1XMO - chains A and I of the 23 polymer chains in the assembly; structure by X-ray diffraction, 3.25 A resolution.

# Chain A
Molecule: 16S ribosomal RNA
Organism: Thermus thermophilus
Sequence (1522 nucleotides; numbered 0 to 1544 plus 19 insertion-coded residues; 42 numbers in that range are skipped by the numbering (no residue carries them; nothing is unmodelled there); the number before each row is that of its first residue; a row labelled like 190A-190L holds insertion residues (190A, then the next letters in order); numbering starts at 0):
     0 UUUGUUGGAGAGUUUGAUCCUGGCUCAGGGUGAACGCUGGCGGCGUGCCU
    50 AAGACAUGCAAGUCGUGCGGG
    73 CCGCGGGGUUUU
    88 ACUCCG
    95 UGGUC
   101 AGCGGCGGACGGGUGAGUAACGCGUGGGU
  129A G
   130 ACCUACCCGGAAGAGGGGGACAACCCGGGGAAACUCGGGCUAAUCCCCCA
   180 UGUGGACCCGC
190A-190L CCCUUGGGGUGU
   191 GUCCAAAGGGCUUU
   216 GCCCGCUUCCGGAUGGGCCCGCGUCCCAUCAGCUAGUUGGUGGGGUAAUG
   266 GCCCACCAAGGCGACGACGGGUAGCCGGUCUGAGAGGAUGGCCGGCCACA
   316 GGGGCACUGAGACACGGGCCCCACUCCUACGGGAGGCAGCAGUUAGGAAU
   366 CUUCCGCAAUGGGCGCAAGCCUGACGGAGCGACGCCGCUUGGAGGAAGAA
   416 GCCCUUCGGGGUGUAAACUCCUGAA
   442 CCCGGGACGAAACCCCCGACGA
   474 GGGGACUGACGGUACCGGG
   494 GUAAUAGCGCCGGCCAACUCCGUGCCAGCAGCCGCGGUAAUACGGAGGGC
   544 GCGAGCGUUACCCGGAUUCACUGGGCGUAAAGGGCGUGUAGGCGGCCUGG
   594 GGCGUCCCAUGUGAAAGACCACGGCUCAACCGUGGGGGAGCGUGGGAUAC
   644 GCUCAGGCUAGACGGUGGGAGAGGGUGGUGGAAUUCCCGGAGUAGCGGUG
   694 AAAUGCGCAGAUACCGGGAGGAACGCCGAUGGCGAAGGCAGCCACCUGGU
   744 CCACCCGUGACGCUGAGGCGCGAAAGCGUGGGGAGCAAACCGGAUUAGAU
   794 ACCCGGGUAGUCCACGCCCUAAACGAUGCGCGCUAGGUCUCUGGGUCU
   848 CCUGGGGGCCGAAGCUAACGCGUUAAGCGCGCCGCCUGGGGAGUACGGCC
   898 GCAAGGCUGAAACUCAAAGGAAUUGACGGGGGCCCGCACAAGCGGUGGAG
   948 CAUGUGGUUUAAUUCGAAGCAACGCGAAGAACCUUACCAGGCCUUGACAU
   998 GCUA
 1001A G
  1002 GGAACCCGGGUGAAAGCCUGGGGUGCCCC
1030A-1030D GCGA
  1031 GGGGAGCCCUAGCACAGGUGCUGCAUGGCCGUCGUCAGCUCGUGCCGUGA
  1081 GGUGUUGGGUUAAGUCCCGCAACGAGCGCAACCCCCGCCGUUAGUUGCCA
  1131 GCGGUUCGGCCGGGCACUCUAACGGGACUGCCCGCGAAA
  1171 GCGGGAGGAAGGAGGGGACGACGUCUGGUCAGCAUGGCCCUUACGGCCUG
  1221 GGCGACACACGUGCUACAAUGCCCACUACAAAGCGAUGCCACCCGGCAAC
  1271 GGGGAGCUAAUCGCAAAAAGGUGGGCCCAGUUCGGAUUGGGGUCUGCAAC
  1321 CCGACCCCAUGAAGCCGGAAUCGCUAGUAAUCGCGGAUCAG
 1361A C
  1362 CAUGCCGCGGUGAAUACGUUCCCGGGCCUUGUACACACCGCCCGUCACGC
  1412 CAUGGGAGCGGGCUCUACCCGAAGUCGCCGGG
  1446 AGCCUACGGG
  1459 CAGGCGCCGAGGGUAGGGCCCGUGACUGGGGCGAAGUCGUAACAAGGUAG
  1509 CUGUACCGGAAGGUGCGGCUGGAUCACCUCCUUUCU
Unresolved in the structure: 0-4, 1001A, 1030A-1030D, 1361A, 1535-1538

# Chain I
Name: 30S ribosomal protein S9
Organism: Thermus thermophilus
UniProtKB: P80374 (RS9_THETH); residue numbers follow UniProt; this construct covers 1-128
Amino-acid sequence (128 residues; row label = number of the first residue in the row):
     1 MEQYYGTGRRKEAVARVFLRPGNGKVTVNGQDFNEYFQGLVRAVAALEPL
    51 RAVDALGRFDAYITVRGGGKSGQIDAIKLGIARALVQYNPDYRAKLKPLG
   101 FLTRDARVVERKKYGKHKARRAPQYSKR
Unresolved in the structure: 1

# How chain A and chain I interact
Residue-residue contacts (120; chain A residue first):
  G942(A) - Gln124(I)  hydrogen bond to the base
  U943(A) - Gln124(I)  sugar contact
  G966(A) - Lys127(I)  sugar contact
  C967(A) - Arg128(I)  hydrogen bond to the phosphate
  A968(A) - Arg128(I)  salt bridge to the phosphate
  C970(A) - Ser126(I)  hydrogen bond to the base
  C1116(A) - Val108(I)  sugar contact
  G1117(A) - Arg104(I)  hydrogen bond to the phosphate
  G1117(A) - Ala106(I)  sugar contact
  C1118(A) - Arg9(I)  salt bridge to the phosphate
  C1118(A) - Arg83(I)  hydrogen bond to the phosphate
  C1118(A) - Arg104(I)  salt bridge to the phosphate
  C1119(A) - Arg9(I)  salt bridge to the phosphate
  C1119(A) - Arg83(I)  salt bridge to the phosphate
  G1127(A) - Arg16(I)  hydrogen bond to the sugar
  G1127(A) - Arg66(I)  sugar contact
  C1128(A) - Arg16(I)  hydrogen bond to the sugar
  C1128(A) - Tyr62(I)  hydrogen bond to the phosphate
  C1129(A) - Tyr62(I)  hydrogen bond to the phosphate
  A1130(A) - Gln3(I)  hydrogen bond to the sugar
  A1130(A) - Phe18(I)  sugar contact
  A1130(A) - Arg20(I)  hydrogen bond to the phosphate
  A1130(A) - Tyr62(I)  sugar contact
  G1131(A) - Glu2(I)  phosphate contact
  G1131(A) - Gln3(I)  hydrogen bond to the phosphate
  G1131(A) - Arg20(I)  salt bridge to the phosphate
  C1147(A) - Tyr5(I)  hydrogen bond to the sugar
  C1147(A) - Thr7(I)  phosphate contact
  C1147(A) - Arg16(I)  hydrogen bond to the base
  U1148(A) - Tyr5(I)  phosphate contact
  U1148(A) - Thr7(I)  hydrogen bond to the phosphate
  U1148(A) - Arg9(I)  salt bridge to the phosphate
  U1148(A) - Val14(I)  phosphate contact
  C1149(A) - Arg9(I)  salt bridge to the phosphate
  C1149(A) - Val14(I)  phosphate contact
  G1177(A) - Lys97(I)  salt bridge to the phosphate
  G1178(A) - Arg93(I)  salt bridge to the phosphate
  G1178(A) - Lys97(I)  base contact
  A1179(A) - Arg93(I)  salt bridge to the phosphate
  A1179(A) - Thr103(I)  phosphate contact
  A1179(A) - Arg104(I)  hydrogen bond to the sugar
  A1180(A) - Thr103(I)  hydrogen bond to the phosphate
  G1186(A) - Glu110(I)  sugar contact
  G1186(A) - Lys113(I)  hydrogen bond to the phosphate
  G1187(A) - Arg111(I)  hydrogen bond to the sugar
  G1187(A) - Lys113(I)  salt bridge to the phosphate
  A1188(A) - Tyr114(I)  phosphate contact
  G1231(A) - Ser126(I)  hydrogen bond to the phosphate
  U1232(A) - Gln124(I)  hydrogen bond to the phosphate
  U1232(A) - Tyr125(I)  phosphate contact
  U1232(A) - Ser126(I)  phosphate contact
  G1233(A) - His117(I)  salt bridge to the phosphate
  G1233(A) - Pro123(I)  phosphate contact
  G1233(A) - Gln124(I)  hydrogen bond to the phosphate
  A1248(A) - Tyr36(I)  sugar contact
  A1248(A) - Lys70(I)  sugar contact
  C1249(A) - Tyr36(I)  sugar contact
  C1249(A) - Gly67(I)  phosphate contact
  C1249(A) - Gly68(I)  hydrogen bond to the sugar
  C1249(A) - Gly69(I)  hydrogen bond to the sugar
  C1249(A) - Lys70(I)  sugar contact
  C1249(A) - Gln73(I)  hydrogen bond to the sugar
  A1250(A) - Arg66(I)  phosphate contact
  A1250(A) - Gly67(I)  hydrogen bond to the phosphate
  A1250(A) - Gly68(I)  hydrogen bond to the phosphate
  A1251(A) - Glu12(I)  sugar contact
  A1251(A) - Gly67(I)  phosphate contact
  G1290(A) - Leu40(I)  sugar contact
  G1291(A) - Gln38(I)  sugar contact
  U1292(A) - Gln38(I)  sugar contact
  C1342(A) - Gln124(I)  sugar contact
  C1342(A) - Tyr125(I)  phosphate contact
  G1343(A) - Arg121(I)  hydrogen bond to the sugar
  G1343(A) - Ala122(I)  sugar contact
  G1343(A) - Pro123(I)  sugar contact
  G1343(A) - Tyr125(I)  phosphate contact
  C1344(A) - Lys116(I)  salt bridge to the phosphate
  C1344(A) - Arg120(I)  sugar contact
  C1344(A) - Ala122(I)  phosphate contact
  U1345(A) - Arg120(I)  salt bridge to the phosphate
  A1346(A) - Arg120(I)  salt bridge to the phosphate
  G1347(A) - Arg10(I)  hydrogen bond to the base
  G1347(A) - Lys11(I)  base contact
  G1347(A) - Arg107(I)  salt bridge to the phosphate
  G1347(A) - Val108(I)  sugar contact
  G1347(A) - Val109(I)  phosphate contact
  G1347(A) - Glu110(I)  hydrogen bond to the phosphate
  U1348(A) - Glu110(I)  hydrogen bond to the phosphate
  U1348(A) - Arg120(I)  phosphate contact
  A1349(A) - Lys118(I)  salt bridge to the phosphate
  A1349(A) - Arg120(I)  hydrogen bond to the phosphate
  A1349(A) - Arg121(I)  hydrogen bond to the phosphate
  A1350(A) - Lys118(I)  salt bridge to the phosphate
  A1350(A) - Arg121(I)  salt bridge to the phosphate
  U1351(A) - Lys118(I)  base contact
  C1366(A) - His117(I)  salt bridge to the phosphate
  C1367(A) - Lys112(I)  salt bridge to the phosphate
  C1367(A) - Tyr114(I)  phosphate contact
  C1367(A) - Gly115(I)  hydrogen bond to the phosphate
  C1367(A) - Lys116(I)  phosphate contact
  G1368(A) - Arg111(I)  salt bridge to the phosphate
  G1368(A) - Lys112(I)  salt bridge to the phosphate
  G1368(A) - Lys113(I)  phosphate contact
  G1368(A) - Tyr114(I)  hydrogen bond to the phosphate
  C1369(A) - Arg111(I)  phosphate contact
  C1369(A) - Lys112(I)  hydrogen bond to the phosphate
  G1370(A) - Glu12(I)  phosphate contact
  G1371(A) - Lys11(I)  phosphate contact
  G1371(A) - Glu12(I)  phosphate contact
  G1371(A) - Gly68(I)  sugar contact
  G1371(A) - Gly69(I)  phosphate contact
  G1371(A) - Val109(I)  phosphate contact
  U1372(A) - Lys11(I)  salt bridge to the phosphate
  U1372(A) - Gly69(I)  phosphate contact
  U1372(A) - Lys70(I)  phosphate contact
  U1372(A) - Ser71(I)  hydrogen bond to the phosphate
  U1372(A) - Gly72(I)  hydrogen bond to the phosphate
  G1373(A) - Lys11(I)  hydrogen bond to the base
  G1373(A) - Arg42(I)  salt bridge to the phosphate
  G1373(A) - Ser71(I)  hydrogen bond to the phosphate
Other interface residues (no listed pair), chain A (54 interface residues in all): G941
Other interface residues (no listed pair), chain I (54 interface residues in all): Leu102, Ala119

# In short
Chain A and chain I each contribute 54 residues to their interface, with 40 hydrogen bonds and 26 salt
bridges. Polar contacts include G942(A)-Gln124(I), C970(A)-Ser126(I) and C1147(A)-Arg16(I).
Here chain A is 16S ribosomal RNA and chain I is 30S ribosomal protein S9, both from Thermus thermophilus.
Entry 1XMO (Crystal Structure of mnm5U34t6A37-tRNALysUUU Complexed with AAG-mRNA in the Decoding Center) was
determined by X-ray diffraction together with 1XMQ from the same study.
